6QY3 - chains I and J of the 54 polymer chains in the assembly; structure by electron microscopy, 9.10 A resolution (very low resolution: no residue pairs are listed; an interface is given only as per-side residue counts).

== Chain I (and J) ==
Molecule: CRISPR-associated endonuclease Cas1
From: Streptococcus thermophilus
Notes: EC 3.1.-.-; engineered mutation(s): C-terminal Strep tag; chain J of this document is another copy of the same molecule, construct and numbering; everything in this record applies to it too
UniProt: G3ECR2 (CAS1_STRTR); residue numbers follow UniProt; this construct covers 1-289
Amino-acid sequence (302 residues; row label = number of the first residue in the row):
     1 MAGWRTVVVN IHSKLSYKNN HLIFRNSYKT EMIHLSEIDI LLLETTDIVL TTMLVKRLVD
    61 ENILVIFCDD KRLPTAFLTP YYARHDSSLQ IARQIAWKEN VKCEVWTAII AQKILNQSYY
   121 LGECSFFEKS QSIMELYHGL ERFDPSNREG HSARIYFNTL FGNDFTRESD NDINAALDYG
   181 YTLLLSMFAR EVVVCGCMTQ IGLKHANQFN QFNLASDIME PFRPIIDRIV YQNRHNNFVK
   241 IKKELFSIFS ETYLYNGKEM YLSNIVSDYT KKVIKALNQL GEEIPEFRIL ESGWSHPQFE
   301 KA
Disordered / not traced: 1-2, 290-302
Differences from the reference sequence: expression tag (290-302)

== Interface between chain I and chain J ==
At this resolution (9 A) residue pairs are not listed: 21 residues of chain I and 19 of chain J lie at the interface.

== Overview ==
21 residues of chain I and 19 residues of chain J are in contact.
Chain I and chain J are both CRISPR-associated endonuclease Cas1 (Streptococcus thermophilus); the structure,
Segment of the Cas1-Cas2-Csn2-DNA filament complex from the Type II-A CRISPR-Cas system, was determined by
electron microscopy, deposited together with 6QXF and 6QXT.
